Entry 1TKB (X-ray diffraction, 2.30 A resolution); this record covers chains A and B.

== Chain A (and B) ==
Molecule: Transketolase
Source organism: Saccharomyces cerevisiae
Notes: EC 2.2.1.1; chain B of this document is another copy of the same molecule, construct and numbering; everything in this record applies to it too
Reference sequence: P23254 (TKT1_YEAST); residues 3-680 here correspond to UniProt positions 2-679 (UniProt number = residue number - 1)
Chain sequence (678 residues; each row starts with the number of its first residue):
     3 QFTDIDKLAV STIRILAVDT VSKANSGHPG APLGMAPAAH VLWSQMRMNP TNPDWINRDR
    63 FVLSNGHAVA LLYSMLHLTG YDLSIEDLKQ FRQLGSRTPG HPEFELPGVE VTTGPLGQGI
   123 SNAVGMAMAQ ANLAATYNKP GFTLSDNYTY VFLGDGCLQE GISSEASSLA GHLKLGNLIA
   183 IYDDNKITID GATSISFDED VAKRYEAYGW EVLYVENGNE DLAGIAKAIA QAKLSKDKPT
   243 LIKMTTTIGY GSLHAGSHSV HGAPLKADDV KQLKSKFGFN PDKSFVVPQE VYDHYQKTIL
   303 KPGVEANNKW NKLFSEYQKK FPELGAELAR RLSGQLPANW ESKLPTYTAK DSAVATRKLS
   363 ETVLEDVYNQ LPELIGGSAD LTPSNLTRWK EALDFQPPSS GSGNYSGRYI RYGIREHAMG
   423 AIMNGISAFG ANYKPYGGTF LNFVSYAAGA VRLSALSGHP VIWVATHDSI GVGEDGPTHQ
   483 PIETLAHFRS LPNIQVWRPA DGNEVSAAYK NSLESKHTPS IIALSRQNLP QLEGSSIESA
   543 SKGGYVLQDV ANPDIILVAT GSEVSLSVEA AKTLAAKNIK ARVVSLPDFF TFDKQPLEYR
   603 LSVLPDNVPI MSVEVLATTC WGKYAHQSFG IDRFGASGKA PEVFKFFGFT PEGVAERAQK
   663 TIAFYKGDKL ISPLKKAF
Metal / ion sites: Ca2+: D157, N187, I189 (together with 1'-deazo-thiamin diphosphate)
Ligand contacts:
  - 1'-deazo-thiamin diphosphate, molecule 1: A33, H69, G116, P117, L118, G156, D157, G158, E162, N187, I189, T190, I191, I250, H263
  - 1'-deazo-thiamin diphosphate, molecule 2: D382, L383, I416, E418, F442, F445, Y448, H481

== Interface between chain A and chain B ==
Residue-residue contacts (199):
  S28(A) with E476(B)
  H30(A) with D477(B)
  R94(A) with E476(B); D477(B), salt bridge; G640(B)
  Q95(A) with S639(B); G640(B); K641(B), hydrogen bond
  L96(A) with A638(B), hydrophobic; S639(B), hydrogen bond (backbone-backbone); G640(B); E644(B); V645(B), hydrophobic
  P101(A) with S639(B)
  G102(A) with E476(B); S639(B), hydrogen bond (backbone-side chain)
  H103(A) with D477(B), salt bridge; T480(B); H481(B)
  E105(A) with P479(B)
  T114(A) with T480(B)
  P117(A) with F445(B), hydrophobic; Y448(B); T480(B)
  L118(A) with I416(B), hydrophobic; Y448(B), hydrogen bond (backbone-side chain)
  Q120(A) with Y448(B), hydrogen bond
  G158(A) with I416(B)
  Q161(A) with E167(B); G415(B); I416(B), hydrogen bond (side chain-backbone); R417(B), hydrogen bond
  E162(A) with I416(B), hydrogen bond (backbone-backbone); E418(B); Y448(B)
  G163(A) with G163(B); E167(B), hydrogen bond (backbone-side chain)
  E167(A) with Q161(B); E162(B); G163(B), hydrogen bond (side chain-backbone)
  S170(A) with E201(B), hydrogen bond
  H174(A) with S196(B); I197(B), hydrogen bond (side chain-backbone); S198(B); D200(B), salt bridge
  T190(A) with D382(B), hydrogen bond
  I191(A) with D382(B), hydrogen bond (backbone-side chain); L383(B), hydrophobic; P385(B), hydrophobic
  D192(A) with D382(B), hydrogen bond (backbone-side chain); L383(B); T384(B), hydrogen bond (side chain-backbone); P385(B); R413(B), salt bridge
  S196(A) with H174(B)
  I197(A) with H174(B), hydrogen bond (backbone-side chain); Q398(B); R413(B)
  S198(A) with H174(B); R413(B); R417(B), hydrogen bond (backbone-side chain)
  D200(A) with H174(B), salt bridge
  E201(A) with S170(B), hydrogen bond; A209(B); Y210(B)
  D202(A) with A209(B), hydrogen bond (backbone-backbone)
  K205(A) with K205(B); E208(B); A209(B)
  R206(A) with R206(B); A209(B); Y210(B)
  E208(A) with K205(B), salt bridge
  A209(A) with E201(B); D202(B), hydrogen bond (backbone-backbone); R206(B)
  Y210(A) with R206(B)
  D382(A) with T190(B), hydrogen bond; I191(B), hydrogen bond (side chain-backbone); D192(B), hydrogen bond (side chain-backbone)
  L383(A) with I191(B), hydrophobic; D192(B)
  T384(A) with D192(B), hydrogen bond
  P385(A) with I191(B), hydrophobic; D192(B)
  Q398(A) with I197(B), hydrogen bond (side chain-backbone)
  S404(A) with I197(B)
  R413(A) with D192(B), salt bridge; S198(B)
  G415(A) with Q161(B); S198(B)
  I416(A) with L118(B), hydrophobic; G158(B); Q161(B), hydrogen bond (backbone-side chain); E162(B)
  R417(A) with Q161(B); S198(B), hydrogen bond (side chain-backbone)
  E418(A) with E162(B)
  H419(A) with Y448(B)
  N444(A) with R454(B)
  S447(A) with A450(B)
  Y448(A) with P117(B); L118(B), hydrogen bond (side chain-backbone); Q120(B), hydrogen bond; E162(B); G451(B)
  A450(A) with S447(B)
  R454(A) with N444(B), hydrogen bond; P479(B), hydrogen bond (side chain-backbone); Q482(B), hydrogen bond (side chain-backbone); P483(B); I484(B); E485(B), salt bridge; F636(B)
  L455(A) with T480(B)
  A457(A) with F636(B)
  L458(A) with P479(B), hydrophobic; T480(B); F636(B), hydrophobic
  E476(A) with S28(B); R94(B); G102(B)
  D477(A) with R94(B), salt bridge; H103(B), hydrogen bond (backbone-side chain)
  P479(A) with E105(B); R454(B), hydrogen bond (backbone-side chain)
  T480(A) with H103(B); T114(B); P117(B); L458(B)
  H481(A) with H103(B); G116(B)
  Q482(A) with R454(B), hydrogen bond (backbone-side chain)
  P483(A) with R454(B)
  I484(A) with R454(B); P494(B), hydrophobic
  E485(A) with R454(B), salt bridge; S492(B); L493(B)
  A488(A) with S492(B)
  H489(A) with H489(B), hydrogen bond
  R491(A) with T621(B)
  S492(A) with E485(B); A488(B); A619(B); T621(B), hydrogen bond
  L493(A) with E485(B); F636(B), hydrophobic
  P494(A) with I484(B), hydrophobic; D634(B); R635(B); F636(B)
  M613(A) with F680(B), hydrophobic
  T621(A) with S492(B); T621(B); C622(B)
  Q629(A) with K677(B), hydrogen bond (side chain-backbone); K678(B); A679(B), hydrogen bond (side chain-backbone); F680(B)
  S630(A) with K678(B); F680(B)
  F631(A) with F680(B), hydrophobic
  D634(A) with P494(B)
  R635(A) with P494(B)
  F636(A) with L458(B), hydrophobic; L493(B), hydrophobic; P494(B)
  S639(A) with R94(B); Q95(B); L96(B), hydrogen bond (backbone-backbone); P101(B); G102(B), hydrogen bond (side chain-backbone)
  G640(A) with R94(B); Q95(B); L96(B)
  K641(A) with A26(B); Q95(B)
  E644(A) with L96(B)
  R659(A) with F680(B)
  K662(A) with A679(B)
  T663(A) with A679(B); F680(B)
  F666(A) with A679(B), hydrophobic
  D670(A) with K671(B), salt bridge
  K671(A) with D670(B), salt bridge
  I673(A) with D670(B)
  K677(A) with Q629(B), hydrogen bond (backbone-side chain)
  K678(A) with Q629(B)
  A679(A) with Q629(B), hydrogen bond (backbone-side chain); K662(B); T663(B); F666(B), hydrophobic
  F680(A) with M613(B), hydrophobic; Q629(B); S630(B); F631(B); R659(B); T663(B)
Other interface residues (no listed pair), chain A (108 interface residues in all): A26, G97, T115, G116, S166, L171, F199, F445, G451, A619, C622, H628, A638, V645, F648, Y667
Other interface residues (no listed pair), chain B (107 interface residues in all): H30, G97, T115, S166, K176, F199, S404, H419, L455, A457, R491, K625, F648, I673

== In short ==
108 residues of chain A and 107 residues of chain B are in contact, with 44 hydrogen bonds and 12 salt
bridges. Among the polar pairs are R94(A)-D477(B), H103(A)-D477(B) and H174(A)-D200(B). Bound to chain A:
1'-deazo-thiamin diphosphate.
Both chains are Transketolase (Saccharomyces cerevisiae). Entry 1TKB (Specificity of coenzyme binding in
thiamin diphosphate dependent enzymes: crystal structures of yeast transketolase in complex ...) was
determined by X-ray diffraction (same publication as 1TKA and 1TKC).
